PDB entry 6PCY | X-ray diffraction, 1.90 A resolution | chain A

== Chain A ==
Molecule: Plastocyanin
Organism: Populus nigra
UniProtKB: P00299 (PLAS1_POPNI); residues 1-99 here correspond to UniProt positions 70-168 (UniProt number = residue number + 69)
Amino-acid sequence (99 residues; each row starts with the number of its first residue):
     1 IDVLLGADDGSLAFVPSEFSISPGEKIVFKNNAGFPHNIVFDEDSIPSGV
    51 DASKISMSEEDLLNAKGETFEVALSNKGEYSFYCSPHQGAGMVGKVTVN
Metal / ion sites: Cu ion: H37, C84, M92

== In short ==
H37, C84 and M92 form the Cu ion site.
Chain A is Plastocyanin (Populus nigra); the structure, Crystal structure analyses of reduced (cui) poplar
plastocyanin at six ph values, was determined by X-ray diffraction, deposited together with 4PCY and 5PCY.
